Entry 5N9J (X-ray diffraction, 3.40 A resolution); this record covers chains S and U of the 15 polymer chains in the assembly.

[Chain S]
Protein: Mediator of RNA polymerase II transcription subunit 6
Source organism: Schizosaccharomyces pombe
Reference sequence: Q9US45 (MED6_SCHPO); residues 1-216 here = UniProt positions 1-216
Chain sequence (216 residues; row label = number of the first residue in the row):
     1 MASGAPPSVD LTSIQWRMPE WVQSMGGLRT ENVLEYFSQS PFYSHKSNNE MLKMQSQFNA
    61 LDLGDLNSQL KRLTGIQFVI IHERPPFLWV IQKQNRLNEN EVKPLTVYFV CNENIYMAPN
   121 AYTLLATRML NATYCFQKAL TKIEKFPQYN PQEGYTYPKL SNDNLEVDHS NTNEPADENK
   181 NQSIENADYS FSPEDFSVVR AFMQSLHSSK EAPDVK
Disordered / not traced: 1-8, 159-191, 213-216

[Chain U]
Protein: Mediator of RNA polymerase II transcription subunit 8
Source organism: Schizosaccharomyces pombe
Reference sequence: O94646 (MED8_SCHPO); residue numbers follow UniProt; this construct covers 1-200
Chain sequence (200 residues; row label = number of the first residue in the row):
     1 MEDISTEKTV ESLEAIRHRI AQIVQSLTHF LAILHQSESL SPWPTIHKNF NILLSQIHSL
    61 SNNLAAHSHT LQTTSIYPSL EFPVKEQEPL LTTLLRTKAL PEVEEWEANT LQEYEASISS
   121 QPKKKEANDA YQKDQLWDQA RIIFMEEREN YSWFDFVTRR QESEGEFVSQ RQLEIDRATE
   181 EQNANQMLTD ILSFMKSGKR
Disordered / not traced: 1-2

[How chain S and chain U interact]
Pairs across the interface (55; chain S residue first):
  Thr12(S) with Thr97(U)
  His82(S) with Tyr77(U)
  Arg84(S) with Leu80(U), hydrogen bond (side chain-backbone); Pro83(U)
  Phe87(S) with Glu86(U)
  Leu88(S) with Pro78(U); Pro83(U), hydrophobic; Glu86(U)
  Val107(S) with Ser75(U); Tyr77(U), hydrophobic
  Phe109(S) with Pro78(U), hydrophobic
  Cys111(S) with Glu86(U), hydrogen bond
  Asn112(S) with Glu86(U); Gln87(U), hydrogen bond (side chain-backbone)
  Tyr116(S) with Thr92(U)
  Ala118(S) with Ser75(U), hydrogen bond (backbone-side chain); Ile76(U)
  Pro119(S) with Ser75(U); Ile76(U), hydrogen bond (backbone-backbone); Leu95(U); Thr97(U)
  Asn120(S) with Gln72(U); Thr74(U); Ser75(U)
  Ala121(S) with Leu71(U); Thr74(U), hydrogen bond (backbone-backbone)
  Tyr122(S) with Leu71(U), hydrogen bond (backbone-backbone); Gln72(U)
  Leu124(S) with Arg96(U); Thr97(U)
  Arg128(S) with Thr93(U); Leu94(U), hydrogen bond (side chain-backbone); Arg96(U)
  Met129(S) with Leu60(U), hydrophobic; Ser61(U)
  Leu130(S) with Val103(U), hydrophobic
  Asn131(S) with Leu100(U), hydrogen bond (side chain-backbone)
  Thr133(S) with Ile57(U)
  Tyr134(S) with Glu102(U), hydrogen bond; Val103(U), hydrophobic; Trp106(U), hydrophobic
  Phe136(S) with Leu27(U), hydrophobic; Phe50(U); Leu53(U), hydrophobic; Ile57(U), hydrophobic
  Lys138(S) with Glu102(U), salt bridge
  Leu140(S) with Phe50(U), hydrophobic
  Ile143(S) with Ile46(U), hydrophobic
  Pro147(S) with Trp43(U), hydrophobic
  Tyr155(S) with Trp43(U), hydrophobic; Pro44(U)
  Tyr157(S) with Leu40(U), hydrophobic; Ser41(U), hydrogen bond (side chain-backbone); Pro42(U); Trp43(U), hydrogen bond (side chain-backbone)
Interface residues without a listed pair, chain S (38 interface residues in all): Ile81, Val90, Thr123, Leu125, Ala126, Thr127, Gln137, Ala139, Phe146
Interface residues without a listed pair, chain U (40 interface residues in all): Ile16, Leu64, Ser68, Ser79, Leu91, Ala99, Glu107

[Summary]
38 residues of chain S and 40 residues of chain U are in contact; the contacts include 12 hydrogen bonds and 1
salt bridge. Polar contacts include Lys138(S)-Glu102(U), Arg84(S)-Leu80(U) and Cys111(S)-Glu86(U).
Chain S is Mediator of RNA polymerase II transcription subunit 6 and chain U is Mediator of RNA polymerase II
transcription subunit 8, both from Schizosaccharomyces pombe; the structure, Core Mediator of transcriptional
regulation, was determined by X-ray diffraction.
